Entry 8VSD (electron microscopy, 3.20 A resolution); this record covers chains A and B of the 5 polymer chains in the assembly.

# Chain A
Protein: Integrin alpha-V heavy chain
Organism: Homo sapiens
UniProtKB: P06756 (ITAV_HUMAN); residues 1-593 here correspond to UniProt positions 31-623 (UniProt number = residue number + 30)
Sequence (593 residues; each row starts with the number of its first residue):
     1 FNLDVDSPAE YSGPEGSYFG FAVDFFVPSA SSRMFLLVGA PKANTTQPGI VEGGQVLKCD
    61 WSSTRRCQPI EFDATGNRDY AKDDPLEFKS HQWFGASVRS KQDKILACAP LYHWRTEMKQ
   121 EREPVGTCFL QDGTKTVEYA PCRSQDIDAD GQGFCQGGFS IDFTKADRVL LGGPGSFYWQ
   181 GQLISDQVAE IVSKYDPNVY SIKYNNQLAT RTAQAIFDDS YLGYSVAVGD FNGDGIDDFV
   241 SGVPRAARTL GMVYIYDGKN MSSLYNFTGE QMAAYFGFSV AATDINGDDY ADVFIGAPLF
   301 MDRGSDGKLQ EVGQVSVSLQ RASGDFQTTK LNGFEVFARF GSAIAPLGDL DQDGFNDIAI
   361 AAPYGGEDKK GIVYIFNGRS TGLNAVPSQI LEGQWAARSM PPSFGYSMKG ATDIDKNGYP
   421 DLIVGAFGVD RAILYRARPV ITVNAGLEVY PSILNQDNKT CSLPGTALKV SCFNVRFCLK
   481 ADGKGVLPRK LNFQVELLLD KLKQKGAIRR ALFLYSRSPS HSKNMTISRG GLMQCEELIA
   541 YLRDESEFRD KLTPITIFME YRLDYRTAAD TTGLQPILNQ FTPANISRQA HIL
Disulfides: Cys-59/Cys-67, Cys-108/Cys-128, Cys-142/Cys-155
Covalently attached groups: N-acetylglucosamine (NAG) linked to Asn-44, Asn-260; glycan linked to Asn-266
Ion coordination: Ca2+ site 1: Asn-232, Asp-234, Ile-236, Asp-238; Ca2+ site 2: Asn-286, Asp-288, Tyr-290, Asp-292; Ca2+ site 3: Asp-349, Asp-351, Phe-355, Asp-357; Ca2+ site 4: Asn-417, Tyr-419, Asp-421

# Chain B
Protein: Integrin beta-8
Organism: Homo sapiens
UniProtKB: P26012 (ITB8_HUMAN); residues 72-425 here correspond to UniProt positions 114-467 (UniProt number = residue number + 42)
Sequence (354 residues; each row starts with the number of its first residue):
    72 INTQVTPGEV SIQLRPGAEA NFMLKVHPLK KYPVDLYYLV DVSASMHNNI EKLNSVGNDL
   132 SRKMAFFSRD FRLGFGSYVD KTVSPYISIH PERIHNQCSD YNLDCMPPHG YIHVLSLTEN
   192 ITEFEKAVHR QKISGNIDTP EGGFDAMLQA AVCESHIGWR KEAKRLLLVM TDQTSHLALD
   252 SKLAGIVVPN DGNCHLKNNV YVKSTTMEHP SLGQLSEKLI DNNINVIFAV QGKQFHWYKD
   312 LLPLLPGTIA GEIESKAANL NNLVVEAYQK LISEVKVQVE NQVQGIYFNI TAICPDGSRK
   372 PGMEGCRNVT SNDEVLFNVT VTMKKCDVTG GKNYAIIKPI GFNETAKIHI HRNC
Not modelled in the structure: 399-403
Disulfides: Cys-169/Cys-176, Cys-224/Cys-265, Cys-365/Cys-377, Cys-397/Cys-425
Covalently attached groups: N-acetylglucosamine (NAG) linked to Asn-191, Asn-360, Asn-379, Asn-389, Asn-414
Ion coordination: Mg2+: Ser-116, Glu-212 (shared with 1 residue of chain E); Ca2+: Asp-151, Asp-209, Pro-211
UniProt features mapped onto this chain:
  - binding site (Mg(2+)): Asp-112, Ser-114, Glu-212
  - binding site (Ca(2+)): Asp-151, Asn-207, Asp-209, Pro-211, Glu-212
  - glycosylation (N-linked (GlcNAc...) asparagine): Asn-191, Asn-360, Asn-379, Asn-389, Asn-414, Asn-424

# Chain A / chain B interface
Residue-residue contacts (60):
  Trp-93(A) with Gly-256(B)
  Leu-111(A) with Leu-254(B)
  His-113(A) with Ser-155(B), hydrogen bond; Ile-160(B)
  Gln-120(A) with His-161(B), hydrogen bond (backbone-side chain)
  Arg-122(A) with Ile-160(B)
  Pro-124(A) with Ser-155(B)
  Phe-154(A) with Pro-156(B), hydrophobic; Ile-208(B), hydrophobic
  Gln-156(A) with Leu-254(B), hydrogen bond (side chain-backbone)
  Phe-159(A) with Lys-253(B)
  Pro-174(A) with Leu-254(B), hydrophobic
  Trp-179(A) with Pro-156(B); Ile-208(B), hydrophobic; Leu-254(B)
  Asp-219(A) with Thr-210(B); Pro-211(B)
  Tyr-221(A) with Asp-251(B); Leu-254(B)
  Tyr-224(A) with Leu-250(B), hydrogen bond (side chain-backbone); Lys-253(B)
  Arg-245(A) with Pro-211(B); Ser-246(B); Leu-248(B); Asp-251(B), salt bridge
  Arg-248(A) with His-307(B), hydrogen bond (side chain-backbone); Trp-308(B); Asp-311(B), salt bridge
  Thr-249(A) with Leu-248(B); Trp-308(B), hydrogen bond
  Gln-271(A) with Leu-315(B)
  Met-272(A) with Trp-308(B); Asp-311(B); Leu-312(B), hydrophobic; Leu-315(B)
  Ala-273(A) with Leu-248(B), hydrophobic; Leu-283(B), hydrophobic
  Tyr-275(A) with Leu-250(B), hydrogen bond (side chain-backbone); Asp-251(B), hydrogen bond
  Phe-278(A) with Leu-250(B), hydrophobic
  Pro-298(A) with Leu-250(B), hydrophobic
  Leu-299(A) with Ala-249(B), hydrophobic
  Met-301(A) with Gly-284(B); Leu-315(B)
  Asp-306(A) with Val-350(B); Phe-359(B)
  Lys-308(A) with Gln-349(B); Val-350(B), hydrogen bond (side chain-backbone); Glu-351(B)
  Leu-309(A) with Leu-315(B), hydrophobic
  Glu-311(A) with Ser-282(B), hydrogen bond; Gly-284(B)
  Phe-337(A) with Gln-285(B)
  Arg-339(A) with Leu-250(B); Pro-260(B); Glu-279(B), salt bridge
  Tyr-364(A) with Val-258(B); Pro-260(B), hydrophobic
  Tyr-406(A) with Lys-253(B)
  Phe-427(A) with Val-258(B), hydrophobic
Other interface residues (no listed pair), chain A (43 interface residues in all): Tyr-18, Phe-21, Glu-121, Ala-149, Asp-218, Arg-303, Gly-307, Met-400, Pro-401
Other interface residues (no listed pair), chain B (37 interface residues in all): Asp-209, His-247, Val-259, Glu-288, Pro-314, Met-374

# In short
43 residues of chain A face 37 of chain B across their interface, with 10 hydrogen bonds and 3 salt bridges.
Among the polar pairs are Arg-245(A)/Asp-251(B), Arg-248(A)/Asp-311(B) and Arg-339(A)/Glu-279(B). Covalently
linked N-acetylglucosamine: at Asn-44(A) and Asn-260(A).
Here chain A is Integrin alpha-V heavy chain and chain B is Integrin beta-8, both from Homo sapiens. Entry
8VSD (avb8/L-TGF-b1/GARP) was determined by electron microscopy together with 8VS6, 8VSB and 8VSC from the
same study.
